Entry 7BH1 (electron microscopy, 3.38 A resolution); this record covers chains A and C of the 4 polymer chains in the assembly.

[Chain A]
Protein: Potassium-transporting ATPase potassium-binding subunit
Organism: Escherichia coli K-12
UniProt: P03959 (KDPA_ECOLI); residues 1-557 here = UniProt positions 1-557
Amino-acid sequence (557 residues; row label = number of the first residue in the row):
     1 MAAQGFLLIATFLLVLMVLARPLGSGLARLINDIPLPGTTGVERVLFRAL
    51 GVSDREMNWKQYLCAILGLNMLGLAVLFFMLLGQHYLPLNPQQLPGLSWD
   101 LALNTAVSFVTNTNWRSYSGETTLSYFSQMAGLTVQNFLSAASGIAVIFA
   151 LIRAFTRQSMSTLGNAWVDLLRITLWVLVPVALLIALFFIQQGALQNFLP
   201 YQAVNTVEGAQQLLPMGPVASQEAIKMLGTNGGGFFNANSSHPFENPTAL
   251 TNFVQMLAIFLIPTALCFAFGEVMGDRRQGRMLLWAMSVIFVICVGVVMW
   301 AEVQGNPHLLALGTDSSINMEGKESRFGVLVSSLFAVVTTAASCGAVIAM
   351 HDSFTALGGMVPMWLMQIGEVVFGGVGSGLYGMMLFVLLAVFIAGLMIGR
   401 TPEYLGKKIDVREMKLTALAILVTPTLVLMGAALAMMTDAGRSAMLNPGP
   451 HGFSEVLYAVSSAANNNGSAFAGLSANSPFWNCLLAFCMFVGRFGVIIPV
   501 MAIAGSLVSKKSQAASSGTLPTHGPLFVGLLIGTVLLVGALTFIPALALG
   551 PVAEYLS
Differences from the reference sequence: engineered mutation Arg-116 (Gln in P03959)
UniProt features mapped onto this chain:
  - mutagenesis: Gly-232 (G232A/S: Decrease in K(+) affinity and loss of cation selectivity)
Bound ions: K+: Asn-112, Thr-113, Thr-230, Asn-231, Ser-343, Cys-344, Asn-466, Asn-467
Ligand contacts: 9Y0 ((2R)-3-(((2-aminoethoxy)(hydroxy)phosphoryl)oxy)-2-(palmitoyloxy)propyl (E)-octadec-9-enoate): Ile-393, Pro-525, Leu-526, Gly-529, Leu-530, Gly-533, Thr-534, Leu-537
Reported in the primary citation:
  - mutagenesis - Q116R: decreased binding to K+ (citing earlier work)

[Chain C]
Protein: Potassium-transporting ATPase KdpC subunit
Organism: Escherichia coli K-12
UniProt: P03961 (KDPC_ECOLI); numbering as in UniProt (aligned over 1-190)
Amino-acid sequence (208 residues; numbered 1 to 208; the number before each row is that of its first residue):
     1 MSGLRPALSTFIFLLLITGGVYPLLTTVLGQWWFPWQANGSLIREGDTVR
    51 GSALIGQNFTGNGYFHGRPSATAEMPYNPQASGGSNLAVSNPELDKLIAA
   101 RVAALRAANPDASASVPVELVTASASGLDNNITPQAAAWQIPRVAKARNL
   151 SVEQLTQLIAKYSQQPLVKYIGQPVVNIVELNLALDKLDEGTGLVPRGSS
   201 HHHHHHHH
Unresolved in the structure: 1-3, 190-208
Differences from the reference sequence: expression tag (191-208)
UniProt features mapped onto this chain:
  - mutagenesis: Gln-140 to Leu-150 (Cell does not grow at low potassium concentrations)

[Interface between chain A and chain C]
Pairs across the interface (177):
  Gln-4(A) / Tyr-170(C)
  Leu-7(A) / Tyr-170(C)  hydrophobic
  Leu-8(A) / Tyr-170(C)  hydrophobic
  Leu-8(A) / Ile-171(C)  hydrophobic
  Thr-11(A) / Tyr-170(C)  hydrogen bond
  Ala-49(A) / Arg-5(C)
  Leu-50(A) / Arg-5(C)  hydrogen bond (backbone-side chain)
  Leu-50(A) / Ser-9(C)
  Val-52(A) / Thr-10(C)
  Leu-69(A) / Phe-11(C)  hydrophobic
  Gly-73(A) / Phe-11(C)
  Val-76(A) / Phe-11(C)  hydrophobic
  Glu-121(A) / Gln-80(C)
  Glu-121(A) / Ala-81(C)
  Glu-121(A) / Ser-82(C)  hydrogen bond
  Thr-122(A) / Gln-80(C)
  Met-130(A) / Gly-19(C)
  Met-130(A) / Pro-23(C)  hydrophobic
  Val-135(A) / Leu-15(C)  hydrophobic
  Val-135(A) / Thr-18(C)
  Val-135(A) / Gly-19(C)
  Gln-136(A) / Phe-11(C)
  Phe-138(A) / Thr-18(C)
  Phe-138(A) / Tyr-22(C)  hydrophobic
  Leu-139(A) / Phe-11(C)  hydrophobic
  Leu-139(A) / Leu-14(C)  hydrophobic
  Trp-167(A) / Pro-6(C)
  Trp-167(A) / Ala-7(C)  hydrophobic
  Trp-167(A) / Thr-10(C)
  Leu-171(A) / Thr-10(C)
  Leu-171(A) / Leu-14(C)  hydrophobic
  Thr-174(A) / Leu-14(C)
  Thr-174(A) / Thr-18(C)
  Leu-175(A) / Phe-13(C)  hydrophobic
  Leu-175(A) / Ile-17(C)  hydrophobic
  Ala-182(A) / Tyr-22(C)  hydrogen bond (backbone-side chain)
  Leu-183(A) / Tyr-22(C)  hydrophobic
  Leu-183(A) / Leu-25(C)  hydrophobic
  Leu-183(A) / Thr-26(C)
  Ala-186(A) / Thr-26(C)
  Leu-187(A) / Leu-29(C)  hydrophobic
  Leu-187(A) / Phe-34(C)
  Ile-190(A) / Thr-26(C)
  Ile-190(A) / Phe-34(C)
  Ile-190(A) / Gln-37(C)
  Ile-190(A) / Ala-38(C)  hydrophobic
  Gln-191(A) / Phe-34(C)
  Gln-191(A) / Gln-37(C)
  Gly-193(A) / Gln-37(C)
  Gly-193(A) / Leu-54(C)
  Ala-194(A) / Gln-37(C)
  Leu-195(A) / Gln-37(C)
  Leu-195(A) / Ala-38(C)
  Leu-195(A) / Gly-40(C)
  Gln-196(A) / Pro-23(C)  hydrogen bond (side chain-backbone)
  Gln-196(A) / Thr-26(C)
  Gln-196(A) / Thr-27(C)  hydrogen bond
  Gln-196(A) / Gln-31(C)
  Gln-196(A) / Ala-38(C)  hydrogen bond (backbone-backbone)
  Asn-197(A) / Gln-31(C)
  Asn-197(A) / Asn-39(C)
  Phe-198(A) / Thr-27(C)
  Ala-203(A) / Val-49(C)
  Val-204(A) / Val-49(C)
  Val-204(A) / Gly-51(C)
  Asn-205(A) / Val-49(C)
  Asn-205(A) / Arg-50(C)  hydrogen bond (backbone-side chain)
  Thr-206(A) / Arg-50(C)  hydrogen bond (backbone-side chain)
  Thr-206(A) / Gln-57(C)
  Val-207(A) / Arg-50(C)
  Val-207(A) / Gln-57(C)  hydrogen bond (backbone-side chain)
  Val-207(A) / Phe-59(C)  hydrophobic
  Val-207(A) / Leu-183(C)  hydrophobic
  Glu-208(A) / Asn-58(C)
  Glu-208(A) / Phe-59(C)
  Glu-208(A) / Thr-60(C)  hydrogen bond (side chain-backbone)
  Glu-208(A) / Gly-61(C)
  Gln-211(A) / Met-75(C)
  Gln-212(A) / Ile-55(C)
  Gln-212(A) / Gly-56(C)
  Gln-212(A) / Gln-57(C)
  Gln-212(A) / Tyr-77(C)
  Gln-212(A) / Pro-79(C)
  Leu-213(A) / Pro-79(C)
  Leu-213(A) / Gln-80(C)  hydrogen bond (backbone-side chain)
  Leu-214(A) / Leu-42(C)  hydrophobic
  Leu-214(A) / Ser-52(C)
  Leu-214(A) / Ile-55(C)  hydrophobic
  Pro-215(A) / Pro-79(C)
  Met-216(A) / Asn-39(C)
  Ser-221(A) / Tyr-22(C)  hydrogen bond (backbone-side chain)
  Ala-224(A) / Tyr-22(C)
  Asn-237(A) / Ala-81(C)
  Asn-237(A) / Ser-82(C)
  Ala-238(A) / Ser-82(C)
  Ala-238(A) / Ala-125(C)
  Ser-241(A) / Ala-125(C)
  Ser-241(A) / Ser-126(C)
  His-242(A) / Ser-82(C)
  His-242(A) / Leu-128(C)
  Pro-243(A) / Leu-54(C)
  Pro-243(A) / Leu-128(C)
  Phe-244(A) / Gly-40(C)
  Phe-244(A) / Ser-52(C)
  Phe-244(A) / Ile-55(C)  hydrophobic
  Pro-247(A) / Leu-54(C)  hydrophobic
  Ala-249(A) / Ile-171(C)
  Ala-249(A) / Gly-172(C)
  Phe-253(A) / Ile-171(C)  hydrophobic
  Asn-306(A) / Val-89(C)
  His-308(A) / Asp-95(C)  salt bridge
  Leu-309(A) / Ile-98(C)  hydrophobic
  Leu-309(A) / Thr-122(C)
  Leu-312(A) / Asp-95(C)
  Leu-312(A) / Ile-98(C)  hydrophobic
  Gly-313(A) / Arg-106(C)  hydrogen bond (backbone-side chain)
  Gly-313(A) / Ser-115(C)
  Gly-313(A) / Val-116(C)
  Thr-314(A) / Val-116(C)
  Thr-314(A) / Pro-117(C)
  Thr-314(A) / Val-118(C)
  Asp-315(A) / Ser-115(C)
  Asp-315(A) / Val-116(C)  hydrogen bond (backbone-backbone)
  Asp-315(A) / Pro-117(C)
  Asp-315(A) / Gln-135(C)  hydrogen bond
  Ser-316(A) / Val-118(C)
  Met-320(A) / Arg-68(C)  hydrogen bond (backbone-side chain)
  Met-320(A) / Val-118(C)  hydrophobic
  Met-320(A) / Glu-119(C)
  Met-320(A) / Thr-122(C)  hydrogen bond (backbone-side chain)
  Met-320(A) / Ala-123(C)
  Met-320(A) / Gln-173(C)
  Glu-321(A) / Ser-85(C)  hydrogen bond
  Glu-321(A) / Leu-94(C)
  Glu-321(A) / Thr-122(C)
  Glu-321(A) / Ala-123(C)
  Glu-321(A) / Ser-124(C)
  Gly-322(A) / Ser-124(C)
  Gly-322(A) / Ala-125(C)  hydrogen bond (backbone-backbone)
  Lys-323(A) / Arg-68(C)  hydrogen bond (backbone-side chain)
  Lys-323(A) / Ser-124(C)
  Lys-323(A) / Ala-125(C)  hydrogen bond (backbone-backbone)
  Glu-324(A) / Ala-125(C)
  Glu-324(A) / Ser-126(C)  hydrogen bond (side chain-backbone)
  Glu-324(A) / Asp-129(C)
  Ser-325(A) / Arg-68(C)
  Ser-325(A) / Glu-119(C)
  Ser-325(A) / Asp-129(C)  hydrogen bond (backbone-side chain)
  Ser-325(A) / Asn-131(C)  hydrogen bond (side chain-backbone)
  Ser-325(A) / Ile-132(C)
  Ser-325(A) / Thr-133(C)
  Ser-325(A) / Gln-173(C)  hydrogen bond (backbone-side chain)
  Arg-326(A) / Asn-131(C)
  Arg-326(A) / Gly-172(C)
  Arg-326(A) / Gln-173(C)  hydrogen bond (backbone-backbone)
  Gly-328(A) / Gln-173(C)
  Val-331(A) / Tyr-170(C)
  Val-331(A) / Ile-171(C)
  Ile-348(A) / Ala-125(C)
  Ala-349(A) / Ala-125(C)  hydrophobic
  Met-350(A) / Gly-84(C)
  Met-350(A) / Asn-86(C)
  Met-350(A) / Ala-125(C)
  Asp-352(A) / Asn-86(C)
  Ser-353(A) / Ser-85(C)  hydrogen bond (side chain-backbone)
  Ser-353(A) / Asn-86(C)
  Ser-353(A) / Leu-87(C)  hydrogen bond (side chain-backbone)
  Leu-446(A) / Asn-86(C)
  Asn-447(A) / Asn-86(C)  hydrogen bond (side chain-backbone)
  Asn-447(A) / Leu-87(C)
  Asn-447(A) / Ala-88(C)  hydrogen bond (side chain-backbone)
  Asn-447(A) / Asn-91(C)
  His-451(A) / Ala-88(C)
  His-451(A) / Ser-90(C)
  Ala-472(A) / Asn-86(C)  hydrogen bond (backbone-side chain)
  Gly-473(A) / Asn-86(C)
  Glu-554(A) / Ser-90(C)  hydrogen bond (side chain-backbone)
Also at the interface, not in a pair above, chain A (102 interface residues in all): Leu-46, Gly-51, Leu-72, Gln-92, Ala-131, Leu-170, Val-179, Tyr-201, Gln-202, Ile-225, Leu-250, Ile-318, Asn-319, Phe-327, Phe-354, Thr-355, Pro-448, Phe-471
Also at the interface, not in a pair above, chain C (90 interface residues in all): Leu-8, Gly-30, Trp-33, Tyr-64, Gly-83, Ala-99, Val-102, Ala-114, Val-121, Pro-166, Leu-167, Lys-169, Val-175

[Summary]
The interface between chain A and chain C involves 102 residues on one side and 90 on the other; the contacts
include 33 hydrogen bonds and 1 salt bridge. Polar pairs include His-308(A)/Asp-95(C), Thr-11(A)/Tyr-170(C)
and Leu-50(A)/Arg-5(C). Ligands of chain A: compound 9Y0. From the paper: Q116R of chain A reduces binding to
K+.
Here chain A is Potassium-transporting ATPase potassium-binding subunit and chain C is Potassium-transporting
ATPase KdpC subunit, both from Escherichia coli K-12. Entry 7BH1 (Cryo-EM Structure of KdpFABC in E1 state
with K) was determined by electron microscopy, deposited together with 7BGY, 7BH2, 7LC3 and 7LC6.
